Entry 6ZIA (X-ray diffraction, 2.80 A resolution); this record covers chains L and M of the 4 polymer chains in the assembly.

# Chain L
Molecule: Reaction center protein L chain
Source organism: Blastochloris viridis
UniProt: P06009 (RCEL_BLAVI); residues 1-273 here correspond to UniProt positions 2-274 (UniProt number = residue number + 1)
Sequence (273 residues; each row starts with the number of its first residue):
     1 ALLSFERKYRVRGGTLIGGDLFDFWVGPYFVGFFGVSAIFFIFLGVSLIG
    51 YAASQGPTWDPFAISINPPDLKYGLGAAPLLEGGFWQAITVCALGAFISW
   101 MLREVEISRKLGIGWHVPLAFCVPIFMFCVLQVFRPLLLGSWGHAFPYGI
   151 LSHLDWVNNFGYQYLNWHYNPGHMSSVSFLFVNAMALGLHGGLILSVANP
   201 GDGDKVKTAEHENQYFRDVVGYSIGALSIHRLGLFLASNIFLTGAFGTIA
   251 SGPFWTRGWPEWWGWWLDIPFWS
Ion coordination: Fe ion: His190, His230 (shared with His217(M), Glu232(M), His264(M) of chain M)
Residues lining bound ligands:
  - bacteriochlorophyll b (BCB), molecule 1: Val46, Ile49, Phe97, Phe128, Leu131, Phe146, Ile150, Leu151, His153, Leu154, Trp156, Val157
  - bacteriochlorophyll b (BCB), molecule 2: Phe97, Phe121, Pro124, Ile125, Met127, Phe128, Leu131, Val157, Asn158, Phe160, Gly161, Tyr162, Trp167, His168, Asn170, Gly172, His173, Ser176, Val177, Leu180, Phe181, Ile240, Phe241, Gly244, Ala245, Gly247, Thr248
  - bacteriochlorophyll b (BCB), molecule 3: Val157, Tyr162, His168, Leu180, Phe181
  - bacteriochlorophyll b (BCB), molecule 4: His168, His173, Met174, Val177, Ser178, Phe181, Val182, Met185, Val220, Tyr222
  - bacteriopheophytin b (BPB), molecule 1: Phe41, Ile42, Gly45, Ile49, Ile89, Cys92, Ala93, Ala96, Phe97, Trp100, Glu104, Val117, Ala120, Phe121, Val123, Pro124, Phe128, Phe146, Tyr148, Gly149, Ile150, His153, Ala237, Ser238, Phe241
  - bacteriopheophytin b (BPB), molecule 2: Phe181, Ala184, Met185, Leu189, Phe216, Val219, Val220
  - diacyl glycerol (DGA): Pro171, Met174, Ser175, Ser178, Trp262, Trp263, Trp265
  - heptane-1,2,3-triol (HTO): Leu75, Ala77, Gln87, Val91, Trp142
  - menaquinone-7 (MQ7): Tyr29, Phe30, Val31, Gly35, Ile39, Ile42, Trp100, Arg103
UniProt features mapped onto this chain:
  - binding site ((7R,8Z)-bacteriochlorophyll b): His153, His173
  - binding site (Fe cation): His190, His230
  - binding site (a ubiquinone): Phe216

# Chain M
Molecule: Reaction center protein M chain
Source organism: Blastochloris viridis
UniProt: P06010 (RCEM_BLAVI); residues 1-323 here correspond to UniProt positions 2-324 (UniProt number = residue number + 1)
Sequence (323 residues; numbered 1 to 323; the number before each row is that of its first residue):
     1 ADYQTIYTQIQARGPHITVSGEWGDNDRVGKPFYSYWLGKIGDAQIGPIY
    51 LGASGIAAFAFGSTAILIILFNMAAEVHFDPLQFFRQFFWLGLYPPKAQY
   101 GMGIPPLHDGGWWLMAGLFMTLSLGSWWIRVYSRARALGLGTHIAWNFAA
   151 AIFFVLCIGCIHPTLVGSWSEGVPFGIWPHIDWLTAFSIRYGNFYYCPWH
   201 GFSIGFAYGCGLLFAAHGATILAVARFGGDREIEQITDRGTAVERAALFW
   251 RWTIGFNATIESVHRWGWFFSLMVMVSASVGILLTGTFVDNWYLWCVKHG
   301 AAPDYPAYLPATPDPASLPGAPK
Ion coordination: Fe ion: His217, Glu232, His264 (shared with His190(L), His230(L) of chain L)
Residues lining bound ligands:
  - bacteriochlorophyll b (BCB), molecule 1: Leu38, Met120, Phe154, Val155, Ile158, Val173, Ile177, Trp178, His180, Ile181, Trp183, Leu184
  - bacteriochlorophyll b (BCB), molecule 2: Gly62, Ala65, Ile66, Ile69, Met120, Leu124, Phe148, Ala151, Ile152, Phe154, Val155, Ile158, Phe175, Trp183, Leu184, Thr185, Phe187, Ser188, Phe194, Tyr195, Cys197, Trp199, His200, Ser203, Ile204, Ala207, Tyr208, Val274, Met275, Ala278, Gly281, Ile282
  - bacteriochlorophyll b (BCB), molecule 3: Leu184, Tyr195, Tyr208
  - bacteriochlorophyll b (BCB), molecule 4: Tyr195, His200, Gly201, Ile204, Gly205, Tyr208, Gly209, Leu212, Phe270
  - bacteriopheophytin b (BPB), molecule 1: Ile46, Ile49, Ala58, Phe59, Gly62, Ser123, Leu124, Trp127, Val131, Ile144, Asn147, Phe148, Ala151, Ser271, Val274, Met275
  - bacteriopheophytin b (BPB), molecule 2: Tyr208, Gly211, Leu212, Ala215, Ala216, Trp250, Thr253, Ile254
  - diacyl glycerol (DGA): Phe88, Phe89, Ile177
  - heptane-1,2,3-triol (HTO): Trp268, Phe269, Leu272, Met273, Val276
  - menaquinone-7 (MQ7): Leu212, Leu213, Ala216, His217, Thr220, Val243, Ala246, Ala247, Trp250, Ile254, Phe256, Asn257, Ala258, Thr259, Ile260, Val263, Trp266, Phe270
  - 15-cis-1,2-dihydroneurosporene (NS5): Ile66, Ile69, Leu70, Met73, Phe88, Trp113, Leu114, Gly117, Leu118, Met120, Thr121, Val155, Leu156, Ile158, Gly159, Cys160, Trp169, Val173, Pro174, Phe175, Gly176, Ile177, His180
UniProt features mapped onto this chain:
  - binding site ((7R,8Z)-bacteriochlorophyll b): His180, His200
  - binding site (Fe cation): His217, Glu232, His264
  - binding site (a ubiquinone): Trp250
From the paper describing this entry:
  - binding site for menaquinone-7: His217

# How chain L and chain M interact
Residue-residue contacts (187):
  Ala1(L) - Arg251(M)
  Leu3(L) - Leu248(M)  hydrophobic
  Leu3(L) - Arg251(M)
  Leu3(L) - Asn257(M)
  Phe5(L) - Arg239(M)
  Phe5(L) - Glu244(M)
  Glu6(L) - Leu248(M)
  Glu6(L) - Arg251(M)  salt bridge
  Glu6(L) - Trp252(M)  hydrogen bond
  Lys8(L) - Glu244(M)  salt bridge
  Tyr9(L) - Thr241(M)  hydrogen bond
  Tyr9(L) - Glu244(M)  hydrogen bond
  Tyr9(L) - Arg245(M)
  Tyr9(L) - Leu248(M)  hydrophobic
  Tyr9(L) - Trp252(M)
  Arg10(L) - Trp252(M)
  Trp25(L) - Trp252(M)
  Pro28(L) - Arg251(M)
  Pro28(L) - Trp252(M)
  Pro28(L) - Gly255(M)
  Tyr29(L) - Trp252(M)
  Tyr29(L) - Ile254(M)
  Tyr29(L) - Gly255(M)
  Phe30(L) - Trp252(M)  hydrogen bond (backbone-backbone)
  Asp60(L) - Gly300(M)
  Phe62(L) - Ala301(M)
  Trp100(L) - Thr253(M)
  Arg103(L) - Trp252(M)  hydrogen bond (side chain-backbone)
  Arg103(L) - Thr253(M)  hydrogen bond (side chain-backbone)
  Glu104(L) - Phe249(M)
  Glu104(L) - Thr253(M)
  Ile107(L) - Phe249(M)  hydrophobic
  Ile107(L) - Trp252(M)
  Ile107(L) - Thr253(M)
  Ser108(L) - Phe249(M)
  Lys110(L) - Trp252(M)
  Leu111(L) - Arg245(M)  hydrogen bond (backbone-side chain)
  Leu111(L) - Phe249(M)
  Leu111(L) - Trp252(M)  hydrophobic
  Gly112(L) - Phe227(M)
  Ile113(L) - Ala223(M)
  Ile113(L) - Val224(M)  hydrophobic
  Ile113(L) - Phe227(M)  hydrophobic
  Ile113(L) - Arg245(M)
  Ile113(L) - Phe249(M)  hydrophobic
  Gly114(L) - Ala223(M)  hydrogen bond (backbone-backbone)
  His116(L) - Thr5(M)  hydrogen bond
  His116(L) - Ala219(M)
  His116(L) - Leu222(M)
  His116(L) - Ala223(M)
  Val117(L) - Ala219(M)  hydrophobic
  Val117(L) - Thr220(M)
  Val117(L) - Phe249(M)  hydrophobic
  Val117(L) - Trp250(M)  hydrophobic
  Leu151(L) - Ala301(M)
  Leu151(L) - Pro303(M)
  Ser152(L) - Tyr305(M)
  Leu154(L) - Tyr195(M)
  Asp155(L) - Tyr196(M)  hydrogen bond
  Asp155(L) - Pro303(M)
  Asp155(L) - Tyr305(M)  hydrogen bond
  Val157(L) - Tyr195(M)
  Asn158(L) - Asn193(M)
  Asn158(L) - Tyr195(M)
  Tyr162(L) - Thr185(M)
  Asn166(L) - Asp182(M)
  Asn166(L) - Thr185(M)
  His168(L) - Ile181(M)
  His168(L) - Leu184(M)
  Tyr169(L) - Trp178(M)  hydrophobic
  Tyr169(L) - Ile181(M)  hydrophobic
  Tyr169(L) - Asp182(M)  hydrogen bond
  Met174(L) - Trp178(M)  hydrophobic
  Leu180(L) - Ala207(M)
  Leu180(L) - Tyr208(M)  hydrophobic
  Asn183(L) - Cys210(M)  hydrogen bond (side chain-backbone)
  Asn183(L) - Gly211(M)
  Asn183(L) - Phe214(M)
  Ala184(L) - Cys210(M)  hydrophobic
  Ala184(L) - Ser271(M)  hydrogen bond (backbone-side chain)
  Ala186(L) - Phe214(M)  hydrophobic
  Leu187(L) - Cys210(M)
  Leu187(L) - Phe214(M)
  Leu187(L) - Gly267(M)
  Gly188(L) - Asn147(M)
  Gly188(L) - Ser271(M)
  Leu189(L) - Ile144(M)  hydrophobic
  His190(L) - His217(M)  hydrogen bond
  His190(L) - Glu232(M)  salt bridge
  His190(L) - His264(M)  hydrogen bond
  Gly191(L) - His264(M)
  Gly192(L) - His143(M)
  Gly192(L) - Ile144(M)
  Gly192(L) - Trp268(M)
  Leu193(L) - Ile144(M)
  Ile194(L) - Glu232(M)
  Ile194(L) - Ile233(M)
  Ile194(L) - Ile236(M)  hydrophobic
  Ile194(L) - His264(M)
  Leu195(L) - His143(M)
  Leu195(L) - Glu261(M)
  Leu195(L) - Arg265(M)
  Ser196(L) - Leu140(M)
  Ser196(L) - Gly141(M)  hydrogen bond (backbone-backbone)
  Ser196(L) - His143(M)
  Val197(L) - Leu140(M)  hydrophobic
  Val197(L) - Ile233(M)  hydrophobic
  Asn199(L) - Gly141(M)
  Asn199(L) - His143(M)
  Asn199(L) - Glu261(M)  hydrogen bond
  Asn199(L) - Arg265(M)  hydrogen bond
  Pro200(L) - Gly139(M)
  Pro200(L) - Gly141(M)
  Lys207(L) - Gly139(M)  hydrogen bond (side chain-backbone)
  Lys207(L) - Leu140(M)
  Lys207(L) - Ile233(M)
  Glu210(L) - Ile17(M)
  Glu210(L) - Val19(M)
  His211(L) - Val19(M)
  His211(L) - Leu138(M)
  Glu212(L) - Ile233(M)
  Gln214(L) - Ile17(M)
  Gln214(L) - Thr18(M)
  Gln214(L) - Val19(M)  hydrogen bond (side chain-backbone)
  Gln214(L) - Arg28(M)
  Gln214(L) - Leu138(M)
  Tyr215(L) - Val131(M)  hydrogen bond (side chain-backbone)
  Tyr215(L) - Arg134(M)
  Tyr215(L) - Ala135(M)
  Tyr215(L) - Leu138(M)  hydrophobic
  Tyr215(L) - Ile144(M)  hydrophobic
  Phe216(L) - Ile144(M)  hydrophobic
  Arg217(L) - Asp43(M)  salt bridge
  Arg217(L) - Gln45(M)
  Arg217(L) - Pro48(M)
  Arg217(L) - Ile49(M)
  Asp218(L) - Arg28(M)  salt bridge
  Asp218(L) - Ile49(M)
  Asp218(L) - Tyr50(M)  hydrogen bond (backbone-backbone)
  Asp218(L) - Arg130(M)  hydrogen bond (backbone-side chain)
  Asp218(L) - Arg134(M)  salt bridge
  Val219(L) - Trp127(M)
  Val219(L) - Arg130(M)  hydrogen bond (backbone-side chain)
  Val219(L) - Arg134(M)
  Val220(L) - Ile49(M)
  Gly221(L) - Gly47(M)  hydrogen bond (backbone-backbone)
  Gly221(L) - Pro48(M)
  Gly221(L) - Ile49(M)
  Tyr222(L) - Leu38(M)
  Tyr222(L) - Gly42(M)
  Tyr222(L) - Asp43(M)  hydrogen bond (side chain-backbone)
  Tyr222(L) - Gln45(M)
  Ser223(L) - Asp43(M)
  Ile224(L) - Gly42(M)
  Ile224(L) - Asp43(M)  hydrogen bond (backbone-backbone)
  Ala226(L) - Asp230(M)
  Leu227(L) - Gln4(M)
  Leu227(L) - Leu222(M)  hydrophobic
  Leu227(L) - Ala225(M)  hydrophobic
  Leu227(L) - Asp230(M)
  Ser228(L) - Ile41(M)
  Ser228(L) - Gly42(M)
  Ile229(L) - Phe214(M)
  His230(L) - His217(M)  hydrogen bond
  His230(L) - Gly218(M)
  His230(L) - Ile221(M)
  His230(L) - Glu232(M)  salt bridge
  Arg231(L) - Gln4(M)  hydrogen bond (side chain-backbone)
  Arg231(L) - Thr5(M)  hydrogen bond (side chain-backbone)
  Arg231(L) - Ile6(M)  hydrogen bond (side chain-backbone)
  Arg231(L) - Tyr7(M)
  Arg231(L) - Ile41(M)  hydrogen bond (side chain-backbone)
  Arg231(L) - Leu222(M)
  Gly233(L) - Phe214(M)
  Leu234(L) - Ala215(M)
  Ala237(L) - Gly211(M)
  Ala237(L) - Ala215(M)
  Trp263(L) - Trp90(M)  hydrophobic
  Trp263(L) - Trp178(M)
  Trp266(L) - Phe85(M)
  Trp266(L) - Arg86(M)  hydrogen bond (side chain-backbone)
  Leu267(L) - Arg86(M)  hydrogen bond (backbone-side chain)
  Phe271(L) - Leu82(M)  hydrophobic
  Trp272(L) - Leu82(M)  hydrophobic
  Trp272(L) - Gln83(M)  hydrogen bond (backbone-side chain)
  Trp272(L) - Arg86(M)
  Ser273(L) - Arg86(M)
Also at the interface, not in a pair above, chain L (94 interface residues in all): Ser4, Ala63, Ser65, Asp70, Pro118, Ala120, Ala198, Asp204, Val206, Ile240, Asp268
Also at the interface, not in a pair above, chain M (94 interface residues in all): Ile46, Phe89, Ile189, Leu213, Ala216, Thr237, Ala247, Ala302, Tyr308

# Overview
Chain L and chain M each contribute 94 residues to their interface, with 36 hydrogen bonds and 7 salt bridges.
Polar pairs include Glu6(L)-Arg251(M), Lys8(L)-Glu244(M) and His190(L)-Glu232(M). Diacyl glycerol,
bacteriochlorophyll b and bacteriopheophytin b are bound between chain L and chain M. Ligands of chain L:
heptane-1,2,3-triol. From the paper: a binding site for menaquinone-7 at His217(M).
Chain L is Reaction center protein L chain and chain M is Reaction center protein M chain, both from
Blastochloris viridis; the structure, Ultrafast Structural Response to Charge Redistribution Within a
Photosynthetic Reaction Centre - 8 us structure, was determined by X-ray diffraction together with 6ZHW, 6ZI4,
6ZI5, 6ZI6, 6ZI9 and 6ZID from the same study.
